Entry 6WXX (X-ray diffraction, 3.00 A resolution); this record covers chains B and X of the 3 polymer chains in the assembly.

== Chain B ==
Protein: Card1
Source organism: Treponema succinifaciens (strain ATCC 33096 / DSM 2489 / 6091)
UniProtKB: F2NWD3 (F2NWD3_TRES6); residue numbers follow UniProt; this construct covers 1-373
Sequence (382 residues; row label = number of the first residue in the row):
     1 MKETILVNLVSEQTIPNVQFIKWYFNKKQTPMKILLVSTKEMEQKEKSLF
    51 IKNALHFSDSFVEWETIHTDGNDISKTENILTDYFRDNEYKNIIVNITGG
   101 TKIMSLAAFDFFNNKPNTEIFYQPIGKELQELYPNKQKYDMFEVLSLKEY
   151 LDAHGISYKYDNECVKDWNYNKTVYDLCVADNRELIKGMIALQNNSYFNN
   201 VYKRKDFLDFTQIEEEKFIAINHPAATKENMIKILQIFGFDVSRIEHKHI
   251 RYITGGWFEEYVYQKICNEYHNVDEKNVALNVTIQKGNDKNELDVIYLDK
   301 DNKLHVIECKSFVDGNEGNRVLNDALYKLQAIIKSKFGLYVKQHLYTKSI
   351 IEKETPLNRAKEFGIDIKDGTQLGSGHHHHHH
Disordered / not traced: 1, 374-382
Construct notes: expression tag (374-382)
Bound ions: Mn2+: Asp294, Cys309
Reported in the primary citation:
  - catalytic residues: Glu308
  - binding site for cA4 (chain X): Thr39, Glu41, Leu339, Tyr340
  - Mn2+ coordination: Asp294
  - catalytic residues: Glu259, Asp294, Lys310 (proposed by the authors, not directly observed)
  - mutagenesis - S11A, Y122A, I125A: abolished binding to cA4 (chain X)
  - mutagenesis - E308A/K310A: abolished catalytic activity
  - specificity-determining residues: Thr39, Glu41
  - mutagenesis - Y122A, I125A: abolished binding to cA4
  - specificity-determining residues: Leu339 (proposed by the authors, not directly observed)

== Chain X ==
Molecule: cA4
Sequence (4 nucleotides; row label = number of the first residue in the row):
     1 AAAA
Glycans and other covalent adducts: covalent link A1-A4

== How chain B and chain X interact ==
Contacting residue pairs (23; chain B residue first):
  Val10(B) with A3(X), base contact
  Ser11(B) with A3(X), phosphate contact; A4(X), hydrogen bond to the phosphate
  Glu12(B) with A3(X), hydrogen bond to the sugar; A4(X), hydrogen bond to the phosphate
  Gln13(B) with A4(X), hydrogen bond to the phosphate
  Ile15(B) with A4(X), base contact
  Pro16(B) with A4(X), base contact
  Thr39(B) with A3(X), hydrogen bond to the base
  Glu41(B) with A3(X), hydrogen bond to the base
  Met42(B) with A3(X), base contact
  Thr98(B) with A4(X), sugar contact
  Gly100(B) with A3(X), sugar contact
  Thr101(B) with A3(X), base contact
  Lys102(B) with A2(X), phosphate contact; A3(X), salt bridge to the phosphate
  Tyr122(B) with A1(X), hydrogen bond to the phosphate; A4(X), phosphate contact
  Gln123(B) with A4(X), base contact
  Pro124(B) with A4(X), base contact
  Ile125(B) with A4(X), base contact
  Leu339(B) with A4(X), base contact
  Tyr340(B) with A4(X), base contact
Interface residues without a listed pair, chain B (20 interface residues in all): Met104

== Summary ==
The interface between chain B and chain X involves 20 residues on one side and 4 on the other, with 7 hydrogen
bonds and 1 salt bridge. Among the polar pairs are Thr39(B)-A3(X), Glu41(B)-A3(X) and Glu12(B)-A3(X). The
paper reports catalytic residues Glu308(B), Glu259(B) and Asp294(B) among others; S11A, Y122A and I125A of
chain B abolish binding to cA4 (chain X).
Chain B is Card1 (Treponema succinifaciens (strain ATCC 33096 / DSM 2489 / 6091)) and chain X is cA4; the
structure, crystal structure of cA4-activated Card1, was determined by X-ray diffraction, deposited together
with 6WXY and 6XL1.
